6LRU - chain A; structure by X-ray diffraction, 2.40 A resolution.

[Chain A]
Protein: Ferritin
From: Penaeus japonicus
Notes: EC 1.16.3.1
UniProt: T2B7E1 (T2B7E1_PENJP); residue numbers follow UniProt; this construct covers 1-170
Chain sequence (170 residues; each row starts with the number of its first residue):
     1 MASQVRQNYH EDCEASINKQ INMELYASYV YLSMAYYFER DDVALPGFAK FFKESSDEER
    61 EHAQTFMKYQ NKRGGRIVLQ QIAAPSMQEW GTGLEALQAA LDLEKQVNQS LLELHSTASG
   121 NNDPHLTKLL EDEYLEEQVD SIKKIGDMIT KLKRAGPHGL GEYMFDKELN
Disordered / not traced: 1
Sequence notes: engineered mutation H158 (Thr in T2B7E1)
Bound ions: Fe ion: E24, E59, H62; Ni2+ site 1: E58 (together with imidazole); Ni2+ site 2: E95 (together with imidazole)
Reported in the primary citation:
  - Ni2+ coordination: E95

[In short]
The Fe ion site is built by E24, E59 and H62. The paper reports Ni2+ coordination by E95.
Chain A is Ferritin (Penaeus japonicus); the structure, Marsupenaeus japonicus ferritin mutant (T158H), was
determined by X-ray diffraction, deposited together with 6LRW, 6LRV, 6LRX and 6LS2.
